PDB entry 5GS4 | X-ray diffraction, 2.40 A resolution | chains A and B

Chain A:
Molecule: Estrogen receptor
From: Homo sapiens
UniProtKB: P03372 (ESR1_HUMAN); numbering as in UniProt (aligned over 305-547)
Sequence (243 residues; each row starts with the number of its first residue):
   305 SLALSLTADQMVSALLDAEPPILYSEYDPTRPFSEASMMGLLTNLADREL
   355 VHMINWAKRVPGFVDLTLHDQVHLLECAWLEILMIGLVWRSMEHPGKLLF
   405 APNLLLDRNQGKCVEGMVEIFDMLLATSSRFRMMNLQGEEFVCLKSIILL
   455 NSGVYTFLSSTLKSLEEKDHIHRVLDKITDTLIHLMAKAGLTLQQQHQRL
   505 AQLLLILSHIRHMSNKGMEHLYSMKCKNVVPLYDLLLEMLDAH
Unresolved in the structure: 331-337

Chain B:
Molecule: Arg-ias-ile-leu-dnp-arg-leu-leu-gln
Sequence (10 residues; row label = number of the first residue in the row):
     1 RDILXRLLQX
Covalent attachments: covalent link Asp2-DNP_5
Modified residues: Asp2 (beta-L-aspartic acid; IAS); DNP (3-amino-alanine) at position 5; NH2 (amino group) at position 10

How chain A and chain B interact:
Contacting residue pairs - 19 pairs, chain A then chain B:
  Ile358(A) - Leu4(B)  hydrophobic
  Ile358(A) - Leu7(B)  hydrophobic
  Ile358(A) - Leu8(B)  hydrophobic
  Lys362(A) - Leu7(B)  hydrogen bond (side chain-backbone)
  Lys362(A) - Leu8(B)  hydrogen bond (side chain-backbone)
  Leu372(A) - Leu8(B)  hydrophobic
  Leu372(A) - Gln9(B)
  Gln375(A) - Leu8(B)
  Val376(A) - Leu4(B)  hydrophobic
  Val376(A) - Leu8(B)  hydrophobic
  Leu379(A) - Leu8(B)  hydrophobic
  Glu380(A) - Leu4(B)
  Asp538(A) - Ile3(B)
  Leu539(A) - Ile3(B)
  Leu539(A) - Leu4(B)
  Glu542(A) - Asp2(B)
  Glu542(A) - Ile3(B)  hydrogen bond (side chain-backbone)
  Glu542(A) - Leu4(B)  hydrogen bond (side chain-backbone)
  Met543(A) - Leu4(B)  hydrophobic
Interface residues without a listed pair, chain A (12 interface residues in all): Phe367
Interface residues without a listed pair, chain B (8 interface residues in all): DNP_5, NH2_10

Overview:
12 residues of chain A and 8 residues of chain B are in contact, with 4 hydrogen bonds. Polar pairs include
Lys362(A)-Leu7(B), Lys362(A)-Leu8(B) and Glu542(A)-Ile3(B).
Chain A is Estrogen receptor (Homo sapiens) and chain B is Arg-ias-ile-leu-dnp-arg-leu-leu-gln; the structure,
Crystal structure of estrogen receptor alpha in complex with a stabilized peptide antagonist, was determined
by X-ray diffraction together with 5GTR from the same study.
